PDB entry 8ABK | electron microscopy, 2.50 A resolution | chains C and P of the 20 polymer chains in the assembly

# Chain C
Name: Cytochrome b
Source organism: Yarrowia lipolytica
UniProt: Q9B6D0 (CYB_YARLI); residues 1-385 here = UniProt positions 1-385
Sequence (385 residues; each row starts with the number of its first residue):
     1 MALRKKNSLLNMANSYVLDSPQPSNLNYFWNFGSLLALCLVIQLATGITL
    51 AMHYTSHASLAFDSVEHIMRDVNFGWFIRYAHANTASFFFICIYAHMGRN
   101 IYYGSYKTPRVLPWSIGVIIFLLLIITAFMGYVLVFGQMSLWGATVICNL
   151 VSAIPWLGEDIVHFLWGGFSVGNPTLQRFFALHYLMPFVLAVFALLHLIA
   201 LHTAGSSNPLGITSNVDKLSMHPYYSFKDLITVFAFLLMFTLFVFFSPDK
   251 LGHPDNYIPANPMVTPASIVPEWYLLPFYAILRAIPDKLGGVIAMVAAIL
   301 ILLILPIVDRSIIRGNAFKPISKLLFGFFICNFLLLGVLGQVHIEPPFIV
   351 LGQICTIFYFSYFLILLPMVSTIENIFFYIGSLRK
Unresolved in the structure: 384-385
Metal / ion sites: heme Fe site 1: H82, H183; heme Fe site 2: H96, H197
Residues lining bound ligands:
  - decylubiquinone (DCQ; 2-decyl-5,6-dimethoxy-3-methylcyclohexa-2,5-diene-1,4-dione): Y16, Q22, L26, W30, N31, S34, A37, L40, A191, A194, L195, L198, S206, M221, Y225, D229
  - heme (HEM), molecule 1: W30, G33, S34, L36, A37, F89, I93, H96, M97, R99, N100, S105, R110, P113, W114, G117, V118, I120, F121, L190, A194, H197, L198, L201, S206, S207
  - heme (HEM), molecule 2: L40, Q43, L44, G47, I48, L50, A51, Y54, V65, R79, H82, A83, A86, F89, L124, T127, A128, G131, Y132, L134, V135, F180, H183, Y184, P187, L190, Y274
  - 1,2-diacyl-sn-glycero-3-phosphocholine (PC1): N27, F29, Y94, A95, G98, R99, Y102, Y103, P209, L210, A317, K323, F326, G327, I330, C331, F333
  - phosphatidylethanolamine (PTY), molecule 1: S34, A37, L38, V41, H222, P223, S226, F227, D229, L230, V233, F234
  - phosphatidylethanolamine (PTY), molecule 2: T46, F77, L237, F240, F245

# Chain P
Name: Cytochrome b-c1 complex subunit Rieske, mitochondrial
Source organism: Yarrowia lipolytica
Notes: EC 7.1.1.8
UniProt: Q6CI02 (Q6CI02_YARLI); numbering as in UniProt (aligned over 1-225)
Sequence (225 residues; numbered 1 to 225; the number before each row is that of its first residue):
     1 MSLLRTAAQAVKAPKAYTPLVAAKAFAQTRSVSSQPIGGKSTYKIPDFTP
    51 YLKKDRNTDANRLFSYFMIGSFGMLSAAGAKATVQDFLSNMSASADVLAM
   101 AKVEVKLGAIPLGKNVIIKWRGKPIFIRHRTSEEIEEANEVNVATLRDPQ
   151 TDDERVQKPEWLVMIGVCTHLGCVPIGEAGDFGGWFCPCHGSHYDISGRI
   201 RRGPAPLNLEIPEYDFADAETLVIG
Unresolved in the structure: 1-38, 225
Disulfide bonds: C173-C189
Metal / ion sites: 2Fe-2S cluster Fe: C168, H170, C187, H190
Residues lining bound ligands:
  - 2Fe-2S cluster (FES): C168, H170, L171, G172, C173, C187, C189, H190, G191, S192, P204
  - 1,2-diacyl-sn-glycero-3-phosphocholine (PC1): Y66, I69, G73, S76, A77, A80
  - phosphatidylethanolamine (PTY), molecule 1: I69, F72, G73, S76
  - phosphatidylethanolamine (PTY), molecule 2: G79, A80, K81, A82, T83, V84, Q85, D86, F87

# Chain C / chain P interface
Contacting residue pairs (23):
  W142(C) - G172(P)
  W142(C) - C173(P)  hydrophobic
  N149(C) - L171(P)
  F164(C) - L88(P)
  F164(C) - M91(P)
  F164(C) - S92(P)
  G167(C) - M91(P)
  G167(C) - A93(P)
  F169(C) - R121(P)
  F169(C) - K123(P)
  S170(C) - R121(P)  hydrogen bond (side chain-backbone)
  S170(C) - G122(P)
  R178(C) - M91(P)  hydrogen bond (side chain-backbone)
  P262(C) - G122(P)
  M263(C) - K119(P)
  M263(C) - G122(P)
  M263(C) - P124(P)  hydrophobic
  M263(C) - V174(P)
  T265(C) - C173(P)
  T265(C) - V174(P)  hydrogen bond (side chain-backbone)
  T265(C) - C189(P)
  I269(C) - C173(P)  hydrophobic
  I344(C) - H190(P)
Interface residues without a listed pair, chain C (19 interface residues in all): T145, V146, G168, P174, P266, A267, Y279
Interface residues without a listed pair, chain P (16 interface residues in all): V97

# Overview
The interface between chain C and chain P involves 19 residues on one side and 16 on the other; the contacts
include 3 hydrogen bonds. Polar pairs include S170(C)-R121(P), R178(C)-M91(P) and T265(C)-V174(P). Ligands of
chain C: heme, 1,2-diacyl-sn-glycero-3-phosphocholine, phosphatidylethanolamine and decylubiquinone.
Here chain C is Cytochrome b and chain P is Cytochrome b-c1 complex subunit Rieske, mitochondrial, both from
Yarrowia lipolytica. Entry 8ABK (Complex III2 from Yarrowia lipolytica, decylubiquinol bound, b-position) was
determined by electron microscopy, deposited together with 8AB6, 8AB7, 8AB8, 8AB9, 8ABA, 8ABB and 11 further
entries.
